Entry 6S00 (X-ray diffraction, 2.00 A resolution); this record covers chains A and B.

[Chain A (and B)]
Molecule: exosialidase from uncultured bacterium pG7
From: uncultured bacterium pG7
Notes: EC 3.2.1.18; chain B of this document is another copy of the same molecule, construct and numbering; everything in this record applies to it too
Sequence (511 residues; each row starts with the number of its first residue):
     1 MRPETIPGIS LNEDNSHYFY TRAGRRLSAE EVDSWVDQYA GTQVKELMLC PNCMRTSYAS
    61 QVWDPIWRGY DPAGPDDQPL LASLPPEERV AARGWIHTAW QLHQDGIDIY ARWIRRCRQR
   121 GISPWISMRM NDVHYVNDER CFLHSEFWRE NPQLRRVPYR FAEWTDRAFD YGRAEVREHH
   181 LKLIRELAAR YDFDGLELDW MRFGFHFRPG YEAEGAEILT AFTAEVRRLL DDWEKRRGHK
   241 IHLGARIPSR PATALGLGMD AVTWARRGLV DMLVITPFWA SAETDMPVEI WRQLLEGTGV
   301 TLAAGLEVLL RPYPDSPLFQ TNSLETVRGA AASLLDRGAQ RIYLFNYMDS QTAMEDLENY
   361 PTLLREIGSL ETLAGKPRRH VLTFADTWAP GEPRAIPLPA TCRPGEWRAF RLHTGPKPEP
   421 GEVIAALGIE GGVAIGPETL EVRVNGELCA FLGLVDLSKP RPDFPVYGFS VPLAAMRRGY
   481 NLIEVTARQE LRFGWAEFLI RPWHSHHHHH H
Unresolved in the structure: 1-5, 432-433, 503-511 (chain B: 1-5, 433, 503-511)
Ligand contacts: N-acetyl-beta-neuraminic acid (SLB): D14, N15, S16, Y20, C53, W95, R129, H134, Y135, L143, R202, W279, E307, F345, N346, M348, Q351, T352
What the authors report for this chain:
  - binding site for N-acetyl-beta-neuraminic acid: D14, N15, S16, Y20, C53, R129, D132, H134, Y135, R202, W279, N346, Q351, T352
  - catalytic residues: D14, H134
  - mutagenesis - D14A: abolished catalytic activity on 4MU-alpha-Neu5Ac
  - mutagenesis - H134A: abolished catalytic activity
  - self-association interface (contacts with another copy of this molecule): L382 to P399

[Interface between chain A and chain B]
Pairs across the interface (67):
  Y159(A) - W407(B)  hydrophobic
  Y159(A) - R443(B)
  Y159(A) - G446(B)
  Y159(A) - E484(B)  hydrogen bond
  R160(A) - W407(B)
  R160(A) - E484(B)  salt bridge
  P209(A) - N445(B)
  P209(A) - L482(B)  hydrophobic
  P209(A) - E484(B)
  G210(A) - N445(B)
  G210(A) - R477(B)
  G210(A) - L482(B)
  Y211(A) - N445(B)
  Y211(A) - R477(B)
  E214(A) - R477(B)  salt bridge
  L255(A) - E289(B)
  G256(A) - R411(B)
  D260(A) - Q293(B)  hydrogen bond
  V262(A) - Q293(B)
  R266(A) - Q293(B)  hydrogen bond (side chain-backbone)
  R266(A) - E296(B)
  E289(A) - L255(B)
  I290(A) - P251(B)  hydrophobic
  Q293(A) - D260(B)  hydrogen bond
  Q293(A) - V262(B)
  Q293(A) - R266(B)  hydrogen bond (backbone-side chain)
  Q293(A) - L294(B)
  L294(A) - Q293(B)
  L294(A) - L294(B)  hydrophobic
  E296(A) - R266(B)
  P390(A) - R411(B)
  P390(A) - L482(B)
  G391(A) - A409(B)
  G391(A) - F410(B)
  G391(A) - R411(B)  hydrogen bond (backbone-backbone)
  G391(A) - L482(B)
  E392(A) - R411(B)
  P393(A) - A395(B)
  P393(A) - P397(B)  hydrophobic
  R394(A) - R394(B)
  R394(A) - A395(B)
  A395(A) - P393(B)
  A395(A) - R394(B)
  A395(A) - A395(B)
  P397(A) - P393(B)  hydrophobic
  W407(A) - R160(B)
  A409(A) - G391(B)
  F410(A) - G391(B)
  R411(A) - G256(B)
  R411(A) - A389(B)
  R411(A) - P390(B)
  R411(A) - G391(B)  hydrogen bond (backbone-backbone)
  R443(A) - Y159(B)
  N445(A) - P209(B)
  N445(A) - G210(B)
  N445(A) - Y211(B)
  G446(A) - Y159(B)
  R477(A) - G210(B)
  R477(A) - Y211(B)
  R477(A) - E214(B)
  L482(A) - P209(B)  hydrophobic
  L482(A) - G210(B)
  L482(A) - P390(B)
  L482(A) - G391(B)
  E484(A) - Y159(B)  hydrogen bond
  E484(A) - R160(B)  salt bridge
  E484(A) - P209(B)
Other interface residues (no listed pair), chain A (39 interface residues in all): P251, A252, T263, A389, I396, Y480
Other interface residues (no listed pair), chain B (39 interface residues in all): A252, T263, I290, E392, I396, Y480

[In short]
The chain A/chain B interface involves 39 residues from each chain; the contacts include 8 hydrogen bonds and
3 salt bridges. Polar contacts include R160(A)-E484(B), E214(A)-R477(B) and Y159(A)-E484(B). Bound to chain A:
N-acetyl-beta-neuraminic acid. The paper reports catalytic residues D14(A) and H134(A); D14A of chain A
abolishes catalytic activity on 4MU-alpha-Neu5Ac.
Chain A and chain B are both exosialidase from uncultured bacterium pG7 (uncultured bacterium pG7); the
structure, Crystal structure of an inverting family GH156 exosialidase from uncultured bacterium pG7 in
complex with N-acetylneuraminic ..., was determined by X-ray diffraction together with 6S04, 6S0E and 6S0F
from the same study.
